Entry 1NGQ (X-ray diffraction, 2.40 A resolution); this record covers chains L and H.

== Chain L ==
Protein: N1G9 (IGG1-lambda)
Source organism: Mus musculus
Notes: fragment: fab fragment
Chain sequence (215 residues; each row starts with the number of its first residue):
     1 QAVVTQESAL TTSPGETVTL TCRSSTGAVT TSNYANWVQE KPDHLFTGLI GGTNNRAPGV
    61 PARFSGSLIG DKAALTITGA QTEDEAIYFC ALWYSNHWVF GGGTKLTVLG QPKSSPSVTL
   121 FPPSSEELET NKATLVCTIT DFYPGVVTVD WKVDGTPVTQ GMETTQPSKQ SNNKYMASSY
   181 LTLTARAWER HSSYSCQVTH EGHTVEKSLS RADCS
Unresolved in the structure: 212-215
Disulfide bonds: Cys-22/Cys-90, Cys-137/Cys-196

== Chain H ==
Protein: N1G9 (IGG1-lambda)
Source organism: Mus musculus
Notes: fragment: fab fragment
Reference sequence: P01751 (HV07_MOUSE); aligned to UniProt positions 20-241 over residues 1-222 (the alignment contains insertions or deletions, so no single offset holds)
Chain sequence (222 residues; numbered 1 to 222; the number before each row is that of its first residue):
     1 QVQLQQPGAE LVKPGASVKL SCKASGYTFT SYWMHWVKQR PGRGLEWIGR IDPNSGGTKY
    61 NEKFKSKATL TVDKPSSTAY MQLSSLTSED SAVYYCARYD YYGSSYFDYW GQGTTLTVSS
   121 AKTTPPSVYP LAPGSAAQTN SMVTLGCLVK GYFPEPVTVT WNSGSLSSGV HTFPAVLQSD
   181 LYTLSSSVTV PSSPWPSETV TCNVAHPASS TKVDKKIVPR DC
Unresolved in the structure: 136-140, 221-222
Construct notes: conflict Gln-1 (Glu22 in P01751), Gln-3 (Lys24 in P01751), Gln-5 (His26 in P01751), 26 further conflict positions vs the reference (P01751) not listed; insertion (99)
Disulfide bonds: Cys-22/Cys-96, Cys-147/Cys-202

== Chain L / chain H interface ==
Residue-residue contacts - 58 pairs, chain L then chain H:
  Asn-36(L) with Ser-105(H), hydrogen bond (side chain-backbone); Tyr-106(H); Phe-107(H), hydrogen bond (side chain-backbone)
  Val-38(L) with Trp-110(H), hydrophobic
  Glu-40(L) with Gln-39(H), hydrogen bond
  His-44(L) with Gln-39(H); Tyr-95(H), hydrogen bond; Gln-112(H)
  Phe-46(L) with Leu-45(H), hydrophobic; Tyr-95(H); Trp-110(H), hydrophobic
  Thr-47(L) with Asp-108(H)
  Gly-48(L) with Phe-107(H); Asp-108(H), hydrogen bond (backbone-backbone)
  Gly-51(L) with Ser-104(H); Ser-105(H); Tyr-106(H)
  Gly-52(L) with Ser-104(H); Ser-105(H), hydrogen bond (backbone-backbone)
  Asn-55(L) with Ser-104(H), hydrogen bond (side chain-backbone); Tyr-106(H)
  Ala-57(L) with Tyr-106(H), hydrophobic
  Pro-58(L) with Tyr-106(H)
  Asn-96(L) with Trp-47(H)
  His-97(L) with Trp-47(H)
  Trp-98(L) with His-35(H); Trp-47(H); Tyr-99(H); Phe-107(H)
  Phe-100(L) with Leu-45(H)
  Thr-119(L) with Thr-144(H)
  Phe-121(L) with Leu-131(H); Ala-132(H); Thr-144(H)
  Pro-122(L) with Ala-132(H)
  Ser-124(L) with Tyr-129(H); Pro-130(H)
  Glu-127(L) with Lys-150(H), salt bridge
  Lys-132(L) with Lys-150(H)
  Thr-134(L) with Lys-150(H)
  Val-136(L) with Leu-131(H), hydrophobic
  Thr-138(L) with Phe-173(H)
  Ile-139(L) with Phe-173(H)
  Thr-140(L) with Phe-173(H)
  Asp-141(L) with His-171(H), salt bridge
  Glu-163(L) with Gln-178(H), hydrogen bond
  Thr-165(L) with Pro-174(H); Val-176(H)
  Gln-166(L) with Gly-42(H)
  Gln-170(L) with His-171(H), hydrogen bond
  Met-176(L) with Thr-172(H); Phe-173(H), hydrophobic
  Ala-177(L) with Phe-173(H)
  Ser-178(L) with Phe-173(H)
  Tyr-180(L) with Leu-148(H), hydrophobic; Thr-183(H); Leu-184(H); Ser-185(H), hydrogen bond
Interface residues without a listed pair, chain L (47 interface residues in all): Tyr-34, Ile-50, Arg-56, Phe-89, Gly-101, Gly-102, Ser-125, Glu-126, Thr-130, Ser-168, Thr-182
Interface residues without a listed pair, chain H (42 interface residues in all): Val-37, Pro-41, Gly-44, Glu-46, Lys-59, Val-93, Pro-133, Leu-145, Gly-146, Leu-177, Lys-215, Arg-220

== Summary ==
47 residues of chain L face 42 of chain H across their interface; the contacts include 10 hydrogen bonds and 2
salt bridges. Among the polar pairs are Glu-127(L)/Lys-150(H), Asp-141(L)/His-171(H) and Asn-36(L)/Ser-105(H).
Chain L is N1G9 (IGG1-lambda) and chain H is N1G9 (IGG1-lambda), both from Mus musculus; the structure, N1G9
(IGG1-lambda) fab fragment, was determined by X-ray diffraction, deposited together with 1NGP.
